PDB entry 3DYP | X-ray diffraction, 1.75 A resolution | chains A and B of the 4 polymer chains in the assembly

[Chain A (and B)]
Name: Beta-galactosidase
From: Escherichia coli K12
Notes: EC 3.2.1.23; chain B of this document is another copy of the same molecule, construct and numbering; everything in this record applies to it too
Reference sequence: P00722 (BGAL_ECOLI); residues 9-1023 here correspond to UniProt positions 10-1024 (UniProt number = residue number + 1)
Chain sequence (1023 residues; row label = number of the first residue in the row):
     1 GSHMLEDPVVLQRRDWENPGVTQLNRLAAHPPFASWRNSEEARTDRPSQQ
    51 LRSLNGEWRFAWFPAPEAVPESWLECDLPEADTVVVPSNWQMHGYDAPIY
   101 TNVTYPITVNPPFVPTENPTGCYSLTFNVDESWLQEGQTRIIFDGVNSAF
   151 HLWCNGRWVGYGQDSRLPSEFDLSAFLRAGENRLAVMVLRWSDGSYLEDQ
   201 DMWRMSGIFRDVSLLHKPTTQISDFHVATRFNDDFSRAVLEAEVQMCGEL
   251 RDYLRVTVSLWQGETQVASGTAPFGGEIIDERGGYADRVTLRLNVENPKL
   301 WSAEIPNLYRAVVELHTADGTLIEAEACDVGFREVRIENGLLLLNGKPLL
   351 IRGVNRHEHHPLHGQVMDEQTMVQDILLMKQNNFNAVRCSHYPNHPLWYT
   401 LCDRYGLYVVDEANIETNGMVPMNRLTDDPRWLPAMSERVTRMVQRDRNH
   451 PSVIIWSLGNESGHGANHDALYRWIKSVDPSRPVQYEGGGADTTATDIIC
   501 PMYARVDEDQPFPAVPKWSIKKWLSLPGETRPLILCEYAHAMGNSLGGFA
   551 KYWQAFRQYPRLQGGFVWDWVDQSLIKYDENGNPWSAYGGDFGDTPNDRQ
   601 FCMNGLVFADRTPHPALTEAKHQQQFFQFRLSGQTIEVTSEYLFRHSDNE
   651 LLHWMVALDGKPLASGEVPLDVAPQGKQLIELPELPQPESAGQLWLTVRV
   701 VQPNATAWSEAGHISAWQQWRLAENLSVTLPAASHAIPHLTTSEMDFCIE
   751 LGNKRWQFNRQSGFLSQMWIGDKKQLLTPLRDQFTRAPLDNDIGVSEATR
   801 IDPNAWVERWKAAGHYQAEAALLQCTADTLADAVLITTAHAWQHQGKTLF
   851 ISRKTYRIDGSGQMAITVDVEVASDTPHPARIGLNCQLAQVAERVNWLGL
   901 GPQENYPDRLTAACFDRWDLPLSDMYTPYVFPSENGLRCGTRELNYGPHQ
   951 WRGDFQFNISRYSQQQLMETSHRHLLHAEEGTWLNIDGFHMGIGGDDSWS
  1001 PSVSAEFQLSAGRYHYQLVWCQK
Disordered / not traced: 1-12
Construct notes: expression tag (1-8); engineered mutation N418 (His419 in P00722)
Ion coordination: Mg2+ site 1: D15, N18, V21, Q163, D193; Na+ site 1: D201, F601, N604; Mg2+ site 2: E416, N418, E461; Na+ site 2: F556, Y559, L562; Mg2+ site 3 near N597 (its only coordinating residue here); Na+ site 3: S647, E650, L670 (together with dimethyl sulfoxide); Na+ site 4: P932, L967, T970
Reported in the primary citation:
  - Mg2+ coordination: E416, N418, E461
  - catalytic residues: E461, E537 (citing earlier work)
  - mutagenesis - H418N (8x): decreased binding to Na+
  - mutagenesis - H418N: increased binding to Mg2+
  - mutagenesis - H418N: decreased catalytic activity
  - mutagenesis - H418N: decreased binding to IPTG

[Interface between chain A and chain B]
Residue-residue contacts - 70 pairs, chain A then chain B:
  N339(A) with P527(B), hydrogen bond (side chain-backbone); G528(B), hydrogen bond (backbone-backbone)
  L341(A) with P527(B), hydrophobic
  D507(A) with Q558(B), hydrogen bond (backbone-side chain)
  D509(A) with Q558(B), hydrogen bond
  S519(A) with Q558(B)
  K521(A) with Y559(B)
  K522(A) with Q558(B), hydrogen bond (side chain-backbone); Y559(B), hydrogen bond (backbone-side chain)
  L524(A) with S525(B)
  S525(A) with L524(B); Y559(B); R561(B), hydrogen bond (backbone-side chain)
  P527(A) with N339(B), hydrogen bond (backbone-side chain); L341(B), hydrophobic
  G528(A) with N339(B)
  Q558(A) with D507(B), hydrogen bond (side chain-backbone); D509(B), hydrogen bond; S519(B); K522(B), hydrogen bond (backbone-side chain)
  Y559(A) with K521(B); K522(B), hydrogen bond (side chain-backbone); S525(B)
  P560(A) with K522(B)
  R561(A) with S525(B), hydrogen bond (side chain-backbone)
  Q693(A) with S874(B), hydrogen bond
  L722(A) with S874(B); D875(B)
  A723(A) with D875(B)
  E724(A) with K847(B), hydrogen bond (backbone-side chain); A873(B); S874(B), hydrogen bond (side chain-backbone); D875(B), hydrogen bond (backbone-side chain)
  L726(A) with I851(B), hydrophobic; E871(B); A873(B)
  S727(A) with I851(B); R853(B)
  V728(A) with L823(B); A841(B), hydrophobic; T848(B); I851(B), hydrophobic
  L730(A) with L823(B)
  L823(A) with V728(B); L730(B)
  D828(A) with L830(B); A831(B), hydrogen bond (side chain-backbone)
  L830(A) with D828(B); L830(B), hydrophobic
  A831(A) with D828(B), hydrogen bond (backbone-side chain)
  K847(A) with E724(B), hydrogen bond (side chain-backbone)
  T848(A) with V728(B)
  I851(A) with L726(B), hydrophobic; S727(B); V728(B), hydrophobic
  D869(A) with H1015(B), salt bridge; Q1017(B)
  E871(A) with L726(B)
  A873(A) with E724(B); L726(B)
  S874(A) with Q693(B), hydrogen bond; E724(B), hydrogen bond (backbone-side chain)
  D875(A) with A723(B); E724(B), hydrogen bond (side chain-backbone)
  R942(A) with R1013(B)
  D954(A) with R1013(B), salt bridge
  R1013(A) with R942(B); D954(B), salt bridge
  H1015(A) with D869(B), salt bridge; H1015(B), hydrogen bond
Interface residues without a listed pair, chain A (51 interface residues in all): L526, T530, R721, N725, T829, L835, A841, L849, F850, R853, R857, V872
Interface residues without a listed pair, chain B (51 interface residues in all): L526, T530, P560, R721, L722, N725, Q824, T829, Q843, L849, V872

[In short]
Chain A and chain B each contribute 51 residues to their interface; the contacts include 24 hydrogen bonds and
4 salt bridges. Among the polar pairs are D869(A)-H1015(B), D954(A)-R1013(B) and N339(A)-P527(B). From the
paper: catalytic residues E461(A) and E537(A); H418N of chain A reduces binding to Na+.
Chain A and chain B are both Beta-galactosidase (Escherichia coli K12); the structure, E. coli (lacZ)
beta-galactosidase (H418N), was determined by X-ray diffraction, deposited together with 3E1F, 3DYM and 3DYO.
